PDB entry 7QI1 | X-ray diffraction, 1.76 A resolution | chains A and D of the 6 polymer chains in the assembly

# Chain A (and D)
Protein: 14-3-3 protein theta
From: Homo sapiens
Notes: chain D of this document is another copy of the same molecule, construct and numbering; everything in this record applies to it too
UniProt: P27348 (1433T_HUMAN); residues 3-232 here correspond to UniProt positions 1-230 (UniProt number = residue number - 2)
Chain sequence (237 residues; each row starts with the number of its first residue; numbers below 1 keep their minus sign (Gly-4 is residue -4)):
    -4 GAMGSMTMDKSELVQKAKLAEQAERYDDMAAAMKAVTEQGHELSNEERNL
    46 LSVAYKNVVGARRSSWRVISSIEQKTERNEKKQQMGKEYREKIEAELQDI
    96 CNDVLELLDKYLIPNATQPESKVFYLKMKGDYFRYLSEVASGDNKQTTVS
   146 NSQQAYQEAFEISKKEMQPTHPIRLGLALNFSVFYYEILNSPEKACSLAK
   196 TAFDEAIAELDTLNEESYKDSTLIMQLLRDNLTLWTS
Disordered / not traced: -4 to -3, 232 (chain D: -4 to -3, 72-73)
Differences from the reference sequence: expression tag (-4 to 2); conflict Asp4 (Glu2 in P27348), Ser6 (Thr4 in P27348), Val9 (Ile7 in P27348), 35 further conflict positions vs the reference (P27348) not listed
Ligand contacts:
  - arginine / glutamine / Q95 / tyrosine, molecule 1: Asn52, Arg58, Ser59, Arg62, Val63, Leu229
  - arginine / glutamine / Q95 / tyrosine, molecule 2: Asn52, Gly55, Ala56, Ser59, Ser60, Val63
Swiss-Prot annotation at these positions:
  - site (Interaction with phosphoserine on interacting protein): Arg58, Arg129
  - modified residue: Met3 (N-acetylmethionine), Lys5 (N6-acetyllysine), Lys51 (N6-acetyllysine), Lys70 (N6-acetyllysine), Tyr84 (3'-nitrotyrosine), Tyr106 (3'-nitrotyrosine), Lys117 (N6-acetyllysine)
  - cross-link: Lys51 (Glycyl lysine isopeptide (Lys-Gly) (interchain with G-Cter in SUMO2))
Reported in the primary citation:
  - binding site for tyrosine: Leu229
  - binding site for the ligand Q95: Arg58, Ser59, Arg62
  - binding site for arginine: Asn52

# Interface between chain A and chain D
Contacting residue pairs - 17 pairs, chain A then chain D:
  Lys159(A) with Lys214(D), hydrogen bond (backbone-side chain)
  Lys160(A) with Thr207(D); Glu210(D); Lys214(D), hydrogen bond (backbone-side chain)
  Glu161(A) with Gln221(D)
  Met162(A) with Lys214(D), hydrogen bond (backbone-side chain)
  Gln163(A) with Lys214(D), hydrogen bond (side chain-backbone); Thr217(D), hydrogen bond; Leu218(D), hydrogen bond (side chain-backbone)
  Glu204(A) with Leu218(D)
  Asp206(A) with Lys51(D), hydrogen bond (backbone-side chain)
  Thr207(A) with Lys51(D); Leu218(D)
  Leu208(A) with Lys51(D), hydrogen bond (backbone-side chain); Leu222(D), hydrophobic
  Glu211(A) with Arg62(D), salt bridge
  Tyr213(A) with Leu222(D)
Other interface residues (no listed pair), chain A (14 interface residues in all): Arg169, Leu205, Asn209
Other interface residues (no listed pair), chain D (10 interface residues in all): Glu16

# Overview
The interface between chain A and chain D involves 14 residues on one side and 10 on the other; the contacts
include 8 hydrogen bonds and 1 salt bridge. Among the polar pairs are Glu211(A)-Arg62(D), Lys159(A)-Lys214(D)
and Lys160(A)-Lys214(D). The paper reports a binding site for the ligand Q95 at Arg58(A), Ser59(A) and
Arg62(A); a binding site for tyrosine at Leu229(A).
Chain A and chain D are both 14-3-3 protein theta (Homo sapiens); the structure, Crystal structure of human
14-3-3 protein beta in complex with CFTR peptide pS753pS768 and PPI stabilizer ..., was determined by X-ray
diffraction.
